6RD8 - chains 6 and M of the 18 polymer chains in the assembly; structure by electron microscopy, 3.08 A resolution.

Chain 6:
Name: Mitochondrial ATP synthase subunit ASA6
From: Polytomella sp. Pringsheim 198.80
UniProtKB: D7P897 (D7P897_9CHLO); residues 1-151 here = UniProt positions 1-151
Chain sequence (151 residues; numbered 1 to 151; the number before each row is that of its first residue):
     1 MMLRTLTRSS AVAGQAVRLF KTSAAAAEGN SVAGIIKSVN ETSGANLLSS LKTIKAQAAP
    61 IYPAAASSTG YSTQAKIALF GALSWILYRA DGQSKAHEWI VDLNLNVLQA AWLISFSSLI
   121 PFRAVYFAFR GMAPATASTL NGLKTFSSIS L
Disordered / not traced: 1-27

Chain M:
Name: Mitochondrial ATP synthase subunit 6
From: Polytomella sp. Pringsheim 198.80
UniProtKB: H8PGG3 (H8PGG3_9CHLO); residues 1-327 here = UniProt positions 1-327
Chain sequence (327 residues; each row starts with the number of its first residue):
     1 MSVLSSVSMG SRIGSSLLGR SSAYLAQCGF STRSNLNGSI DTSSSVFQAL SSDNENKPAA
    61 SPLNVKLPGM SCSSILLPKT SRIAVPFGNQ TMAMSSVRDV KTGSLPTNFL TGVYRFWRSQ
   121 NPAEKPHDPV NDRLLPAVVD ASDKRASIGT WATTFFCTII SCNLLGLMPF NEAPTSGLGF
   181 ATGLGVSVWA TATILGLSKT GFKFPGHFIP GGTPWPMAFI FVPLETISYT FRAVSLGVRL
   241 WVNMLAGHTL LHILTGMALA LPFSLGFFSM VPATFGVCCL LSALVGLEYL VAVLQSGVFS
   301 ILSTVYVGEF NHDKFIGPAA KIVKKIH
Disordered / not traced: 1-94, 206-218, 325-327
Bound ions: Zn2+: His248, His252
From the paper describing this entry:
  - Zn2+ coordination: His248, His252
  - catalytic residues: His248, Glu288 (proposed by the authors, not directly observed)

How chain 6 and chain M interact:
Residue-residue contacts (44):
  Trp85(6) - Asn171(M)  hydrogen bond
  Arg89(6) - Phe170(M)  hydrogen bond (side chain-backbone)
  Arg89(6) - Glu172(M)  salt bridge
  Ala90(6) - Phe170(M)  hydrophobic
  Gln93(6) - Phe170(M)
  Ile100(6) - Leu259(M)  hydrophobic
  Val101(6) - His252(M)
  Val101(6) - Thr255(M)
  Val101(6) - Gly256(M)
  Val101(6) - Leu259(M)  hydrophobic
  Asp102(6) - His252(M)  salt bridge
  Asn104(6) - Thr255(M)
  Asn104(6) - Leu259(M)
  Leu105(6) - Leu251(M)  hydrophobic
  Leu105(6) - Thr255(M)
  Asn106(6) - Pro169(M)
  Asn106(6) - Phe170(M)  hydrogen bond (side chain-backbone)
  Leu108(6) - Thr255(M)
  Leu108(6) - Leu281(M)  hydrophobic
  Gln109(6) - Gly166(M)  hydrogen bond (side chain-backbone)
  Gln109(6) - Leu167(M)
  Gln109(6) - Met168(M)
  Gln109(6) - Pro169(M)
  Ala110(6) - Pro169(M)
  Trp112(6) - Ser282(M)  hydrogen bond (side chain-backbone)
  Trp112(6) - Val285(M)
  Trp112(6) - Gly286(M)
  Trp112(6) - Tyr289(M)  hydrophobic
  Leu113(6) - Met168(M)  hydrophobic
  Leu113(6) - Pro169(M)
  Leu113(6) - Tyr289(M)
  Phe116(6) - Tyr289(M)  hydrophobic
  Tyr126(6) - Leu105(M)  hydrophobic
  Phe129(6) - Leu105(M)  hydrophobic
  Phe129(6) - Asn108(M)
  Phe129(6) - Phe109(M)  hydrophobic
  Met132(6) - Asn108(M)
  Met132(6) - Phe109(M)
  Met132(6) - Gly112(M)
  Ala133(6) - Asn108(M)
  Ala133(6) - Thr111(M)
  Pro134(6) - Arg115(M)
  Thr136(6) - Gly103(M)
  Thr136(6) - Asn108(M)  hydrogen bond
Interface residues without a listed pair, chain 6 (25 interface residues in all): Ile86, Glu98, Arg130
Interface residues without a listed pair, chain M (25 interface residues in all): Val113

In short:
Chain 6 and chain M each contribute 25 residues to their interface, with 6 hydrogen bonds and 2 salt bridges.
Polar pairs include Arg89(6)-Glu172(M), Asp102(6)-His252(M) and Trp85(6)-Asn171(M). His248(M) and His252(M)
coordinate Zn2+. The paper reports catalytic residues His248(M) and Glu288(M); Zn2+ coordination by His248(M)
and His252(M).
Here chain 6 is Mitochondrial ATP synthase subunit ASA6 and chain M is Mitochondrial ATP synthase subunit 6,
both from Polytomella sp. Pringsheim 198.80. Entry 6RD8 (CryoEM structure of Polytomella F-ATP synthase,
c-ring position 2, focussed refinement of Fo and peripheral stalk) was determined by electron microscopy (same
publication as 6RD4, 6RD5, 6RD6, 6RD7, 6RD9, 6RDA and 46 further entries).
